PDB entry 5OMX | X-ray diffraction, 2.32 A resolution | chains J and H of the 10 polymer chains in the assembly

Chain J:
Molecule: 147-nt DNA strand
From: Homo sapiens
Sequence (147 nucleotides; row label = number of the first residue in the row; numbers below 1 keep their minus sign (DA-73 is residue -73)):
   -73 ATCAATATCC ACCTGCAGAT ACTACCAAAA GTGTATTTGG AAACTGCTCC ATCAAAAGGC
   -13 ATGTTCAGCT GGATTCCAGC TGAACATGCC TTTTGATGGA GCAGTTTCCA AATACACTTT
    47 TGGTAGTATC TGCAGGTGGA TATTGAT
Metal / ion sites: Mn2+ site 1 near DA-70 (its only coordinating residue here); Mn2+ site 2 near DG-34 (its only coordinating residue here); Mn2+ site 3 near DG-3 (its only coordinating residue here); Mn2+ site 4 near DG5 (its only coordinating residue here); Mn2+ site 5 near DC11 (its only coordinating residue here); Mn2+ site 6 near DG27 (its only coordinating residue here); Mn2+ site 7 near DG48 (its only coordinating residue here); Mn2+ site 8 near DG61 (its only coordinating residue here); Mn2+ site 9 near DG64 (its only coordinating residue here)

Chain H:
Protein: Histone H2B 1.1
From: Xenopus laevis
Reference sequence: P02281 (H2B11_XENLA); residues 4-125 here correspond to UniProt positions 5-126 (UniProt number = residue number + 1)
Amino-acid sequence (122 residues; each row starts with the number of its first residue):
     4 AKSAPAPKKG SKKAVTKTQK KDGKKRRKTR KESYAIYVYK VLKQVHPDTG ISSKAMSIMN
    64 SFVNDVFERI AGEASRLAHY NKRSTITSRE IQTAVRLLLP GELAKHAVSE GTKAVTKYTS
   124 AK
Unresolved in the structure: 4-29, 125
Sequence notes: conflict Thr32 (Ser33 in P02281)
Swiss-Prot annotation at these positions:
  - modified residue: Lys5 (N6-acetyllysine), Lys12 (N6-acetyllysine), Ser14 (Phosphoserine), Lys15 (N6-acetyllysine), Lys20 (N6-acetyllysine)
  - glycosylation: Ser112 (O-linked (GlcNAc) serine)
  - cross-link: Lys120 (Glycyl lysine isopeptide (Lys-Gly) (interchain with G-Cter in ubiquitin))

Interface between chain J and chain H:
Residue-residue contacts (13; chain J residue first):
  DA-55(J) - Ser55(H)  phosphate contact
  DA-55(J) - Ser56(H)  hydrogen bond to the phosphate
  DT-54(J) - Tyr42(H)  phosphate contact
  DG-35(J) - Ser87(H)  hydrogen bond to the phosphate
  DG-35(J) - Thr88(H)  hydrogen bond to the phosphate
  DG-34(J) - Arg86(H)  phosphate contact
  DG-34(J) - Ser87(H)  hydrogen bond to the phosphate
  DG-34(J) - Thr88(H)  hydrogen bond to the phosphate
  DA-33(J) - Arg86(H)  salt bridge to the phosphate
  DG30(J) - Arg30(H)  sugar contact
  DG30(J) - Lys31(H)  phosphate contact
  DG30(J) - Thr32(H)  hydrogen bond to the phosphate
  DT31(J) - Arg30(H)  phosphate contact
Interface residues without a listed pair, chain J (10 interface residues in all): DA-46, DA-45, DA-44
Interface residues without a listed pair, chain H (13 interface residues in all): Arg33, Glu35, Gly53, Lys85

Summary:
10 residues of chain J and 13 residues of chain H are in contact; the contacts include 6 hydrogen bonds and 1
salt bridge. Polar pairs include DA-55(J)-Ser56(H), DG-35(J)-Ser87(H) and DG-35(J)-Thr88(H).
Chain J is a 147-nt DNA strand (Homo sapiens) and chain H is Histone H2B 1.1 (Xenopus laevis); the structure,
X-ray Structure of the H2A-N38C Nucleosome Core Particle, was determined by X-ray diffraction, deposited
together with 5ONG and 5ONW.
